Entry 7PND (X-ray diffraction, 1.85 A resolution); this record covers chains A and B.

Chain A (and B):
Protein: Bft-3
From: Bacteroides fragilis
Notes: chain B of this document is another copy of the same molecule, construct and numbering; everything in this record applies to it too
Reference sequence: O86049 (O86049_BACFG); numbering as in UniProt (aligned over 18-397)
Chain sequence (402 residues; numbered -4 to 397; the number before each row is that of its first residue; numbers below 1 keep their minus sign (Met-4 is residue -4)):
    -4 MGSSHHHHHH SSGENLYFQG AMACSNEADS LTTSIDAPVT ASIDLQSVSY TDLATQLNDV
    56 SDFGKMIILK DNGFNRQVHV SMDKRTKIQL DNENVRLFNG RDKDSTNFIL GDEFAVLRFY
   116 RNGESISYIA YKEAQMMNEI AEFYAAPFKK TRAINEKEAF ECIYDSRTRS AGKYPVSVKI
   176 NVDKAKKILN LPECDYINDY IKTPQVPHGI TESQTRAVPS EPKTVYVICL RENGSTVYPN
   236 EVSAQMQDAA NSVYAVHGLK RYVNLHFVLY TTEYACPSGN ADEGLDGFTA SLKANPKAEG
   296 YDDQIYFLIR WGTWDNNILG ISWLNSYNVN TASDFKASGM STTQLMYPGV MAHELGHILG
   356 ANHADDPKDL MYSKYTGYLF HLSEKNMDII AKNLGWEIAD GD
Not modelled in the structure: -4 to 33, 161-167 (chain B: -4 to 33, 162-167, 201-215)
Differences from the reference sequence: initiating methionine (-4); expression tag (-3 to 17)
Bound ions: Mg2+: Glu108 (shared with Glu108(B) of chain B); Zn2+: Asp194, His348, His352, His358
Residues lining bound ligands:
  - proline (PRO), molecule 1: Ser44, Tyr45, Thr46, Tyr126, Lys127, Glu128, Ala129, Met132, Pro170, Val171
  - proline (PRO), molecule 2: Asp190, Tyr367, Ser368, Lys369
What the authors report for this chain:
  - Zn2+ coordination: Asp194, His348, His352, His358

Chain A / chain B interface:
Contacting residue pairs - 31 pairs, chain A then chain B:
  Tyr45(A) with Asn87(B)
  Thr46(A) with Asn87(B)
  Asn53(A) with Lys82(B); Gln84(B); His261(B)
  Asp54(A) with Tyr221(B), hydrogen bond
  Val55(A) with Lys82(B), hydrogen bond (backbone-side chain)
  Ser56(A) with Glu216(B), hydrogen bond
  Phe58(A) with Glu216(B)
  Met77(A) with Lys82(B)
  Lys82(A) with Asn53(B); Val55(B), hydrogen bond (side chain-backbone); Met77(B)
  Gln84(A) with Asn53(B)
  Asn87(A) with Tyr45(B); Thr46(B)
  Glu88(A) with Asp107(B); Lys127(B), salt bridge
  Asn89(A) with Arg91(B); Asp107(B), hydrogen bond (backbone-side chain)
  Arg91(A) with Asn89(B)
  Asp107(A) with Glu88(B); Asn89(B), hydrogen bond (side chain-backbone); Asp107(B)
  Lys127(A) with Asp86(B); Glu88(B), salt bridge
  Ser215(A) with Phe58(B)
  Glu216(A) with Ser56(B), hydrogen bond; Phe58(B)
  Tyr221(A) with Asp54(B), hydrogen bond
  His261(A) with Asn53(B)
Also at the interface, not in a pair above, chain A (27 interface residues in all): Ala49, Thr50, Lys79, Asp86, Glu108, Pro217, Thr219
Also at the interface, not in a pair above, chain B (24 interface residues in all): Thr50, Asp57, Glu108, Pro217

In short:
Chain A and chain B form an interface of 27 and 24 residues respectively, with 8 hydrogen bonds and 2 salt
bridges. Among the polar pairs are Glu88(A)-Lys127(B), Asp54(A)-Tyr221(B) and Val55(A)-Lys82(B). Ligands of
chain A: proline. Asp194(A), His348(A), His352(A) and His358(A) form the Zn2+ site. The paper reports Zn2+
coordination by Asp194(A), His348(A) and His352(A) among others.
Both chains are Bft-3 (Bacteroides fragilis). Entry 7PND (Crystal structure of profragilysin-3 (proBFT-3) from
Bacteroides fragilis at 1.85 A resolution) was determined by X-ray diffraction (same publication as 7POL,
7POO, 7POQ and 7POU).
